PDB entry 4ITE | X-ray diffraction, 2.49 A resolution | chain A

[Chain A]
Protein: Vitamin D3 receptor
Organism: Homo sapiens
Notes: fragment: ligand binding domain, residues 118-427; engineered mutation(s): DEL(165-215) mutant
UniProtKB: P11473 (VDR_HUMAN); numbering as in UniProt; present here: 118-164, 216-427
Sequence (263 residues; numbered 114 to 427; 51 numbers in that range are skipped by the numbering (no residue carries them; nothing is unmodelled there); the number before each row is that of its first residue):
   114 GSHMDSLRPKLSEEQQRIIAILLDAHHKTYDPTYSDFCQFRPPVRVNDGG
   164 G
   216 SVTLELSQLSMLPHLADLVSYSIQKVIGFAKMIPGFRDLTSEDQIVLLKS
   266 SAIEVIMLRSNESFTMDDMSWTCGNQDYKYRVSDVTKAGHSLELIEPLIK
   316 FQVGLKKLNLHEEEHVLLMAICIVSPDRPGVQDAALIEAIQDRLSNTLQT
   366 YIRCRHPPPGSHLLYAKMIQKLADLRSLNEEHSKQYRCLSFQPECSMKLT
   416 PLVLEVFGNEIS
Unresolved in the structure: 114-117, 163-164, 424-427
Differences from the reference sequence: expression tag (114-117)
Small-molecule neighbours: 1alpha (TEY; (1R,2S,3S,5Z)-5-[(2E)-2-[(1R,3aS,7aR)-7a-methyl-1-[(2R)-6-methyl-6-oxidanyl-heptan-2-yl]-2,3,3a,5,6,7-hexahydro-1H-inden-4-ylidene]ethylidene]-4-methylidene-2-[2-(1,2,3,4-tetrazol-2-yl)ethyl]cyclohexane-1,3-diol): Thr142, Tyr143, Asp144, Tyr147, Phe150, Leu227, Leu230, Leu233, Val234, Tyr236, Ser237, Lys240, Ile268, Ile271, Met272, Arg274, Ser275, Ser278, Trp286, Cys288, Tyr295, Val300, His305, Leu309, Leu313, His397, Tyr401, Leu404, Val418, Phe422
Reported in the primary citation:
  - binding site for 1alpha: Arg274

[In short]
Ligands of chain A: 1alpha. From the paper: a binding site for 1alpha at Arg274.
Chain A is Vitamin D3 receptor (Homo sapiens); the structure, Crystal structure of the human vitamin D
receptor ligand binding domain complexed with 1alpha,25-Dihydroxy-2alpha-[2-(2H-tetrazol-2-yl)ethyl]vitamin
D3, was determined by X-ray diffraction together with 4ITF from the same study.
